6IBG - chains A and B of the 3 polymer chains in the assembly; structure by X-ray diffraction, 1.95 A resolution.

== Chain A (and B) ==
Protein: Portal protein
Organism: Thermus virus P23-45
Notes: chain B of this document is another copy of the same molecule, construct and numbering; everything in this record applies to it too
UniProtKB: A7XXB9 (PORTL_BP234); residue numbers follow UniProt; this construct covers 1-438
Sequence (446 residues; numbered 1 to 446; the number before each row is that of its first residue):
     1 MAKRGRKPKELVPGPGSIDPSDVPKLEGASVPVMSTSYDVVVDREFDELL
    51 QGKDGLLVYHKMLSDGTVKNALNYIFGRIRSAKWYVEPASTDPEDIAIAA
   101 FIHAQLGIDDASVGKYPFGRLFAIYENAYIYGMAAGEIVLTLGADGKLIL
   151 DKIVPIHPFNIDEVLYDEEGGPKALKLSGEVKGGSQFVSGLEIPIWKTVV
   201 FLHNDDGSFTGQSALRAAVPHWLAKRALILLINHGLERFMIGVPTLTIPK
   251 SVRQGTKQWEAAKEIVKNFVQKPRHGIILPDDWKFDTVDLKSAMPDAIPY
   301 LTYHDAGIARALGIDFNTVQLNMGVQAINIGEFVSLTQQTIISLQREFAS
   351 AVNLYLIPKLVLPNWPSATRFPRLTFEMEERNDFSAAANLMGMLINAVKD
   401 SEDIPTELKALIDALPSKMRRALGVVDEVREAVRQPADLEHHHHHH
Unresolved in the structure: 1-25, 438-446
Differences from the reference sequence: conflict Ser189 (Asn in A7XXB9), Ile328 (Val in A7XXB9), Ser367 (Gly in A7XXB9); expression tag (439-446)

== Chain A / chain B interface ==
Contacting residue pairs (210; chain A residue first):
  Leu26(A) - Leu140(B)
  Leu26(A) - Thr141(B)
  Leu26(A) - Leu148(B)  hydrophobic
  Gly28(A) - Val139(B)
  Ala29(A) - Glu137(B)
  Ala29(A) - Val139(B)  hydrophobic
  Ala29(A) - Lys152(B)
  Ala29(A) - Val154(B)  hydrophobic
  Ser30(A) - Glu137(B)  hydrogen bond
  Ser30(A) - Leu191(B)
  Ser30(A) - Ile193(B)
  Val31(A) - Glu137(B)  hydrogen bond (backbone-side chain)
  Val31(A) - Val154(B)
  Val31(A) - Leu177(B)  hydrophobic
  Val31(A) - Ile193(B)  hydrophobic
  Val33(A) - Val181(B)
  Val33(A) - Lys182(B)  hydrogen bond (backbone-backbone)
  Met34(A) - Asn160(B)
  Met34(A) - Gly179(B)
  Met34(A) - Glu180(B)
  Met34(A) - Lys182(B)
  Ser35(A) - Asn160(B)  hydrogen bond (backbone-side chain)
  Ser35(A) - Glu180(B)  hydrogen bond (backbone-backbone)
  Ser35(A) - Lys182(B)
  Thr36(A) - His157(B)
  Thr36(A) - Phe159(B)
  Tyr38(A) - Lys53(B)
  Tyr38(A) - Asp54(B)
  Tyr38(A) - Leu57(B)  hydrophobic
  Tyr38(A) - Phe159(B)  hydrophobic
  Asp39(A) - Leu57(B)
  Val41(A) - Leu57(B)  hydrophobic
  Val41(A) - His60(B)
  Val41(A) - Phe159(B)  hydrophobic
  Asp43(A) - Lys182(B)
  Arg44(A) - His60(B)  hydrogen bond (backbone-side chain)
  Phe46(A) - His60(B)
  Phe46(A) - Lys61(B)
  Phe46(A) - Ser64(B)
  Glu87(A) - Asp109(B)
  Thr91(A) - Arg434(B)  hydrogen bond (side chain-backbone)
  Thr91(A) - Pro436(B)
  Tyr166(A) - Lys182(B)  hydrogen bond
  Tyr166(A) - Gly183(B)
  Glu168(A) - Val181(B)
  Glu169(A) - Val181(B)
  Gly170(A) - Val181(B)
  Gly170(A) - Lys182(B)
  Asp205(A) - Arg120(B)
  Asp206(A) - Asn127(B)  hydrogen bond (backbone-side chain)
  Asp206(A) - His157(B)
  Gly207(A) - Pro155(B)
  Ser208(A) - Lys182(B)  hydrogen bond (backbone-side chain)
  Phe209(A) - Lys182(B)  hydrogen bond (backbone-side chain)
  Thr210(A) - Lys182(B)  hydrogen bond
  Arg216(A) - Ser64(B)
  Ala217(A) - Ser64(B)
  Ala217(A) - Gly66(B)
  Ala217(A) - Lys69(B)
  Leu228(A) - Leu236(B)  hydrophobic
  Leu231(A) - Met240(B)  hydrophobic
  Gly235(A) - Met240(B)
  Glu237(A) - Arg274(B)  salt bridge
  Arg238(A) - Met240(B)
  Arg238(A) - Ile241(B)
  Arg238(A) - Phe269(B)  hydrogen bond (side chain-backbone)
  Arg238(A) - Val270(B)  hydrogen bond (side chain-backbone)
  Arg238(A) - Pro273(B)
  Phe239(A) - Met240(B)
  Val243(A) - Pro273(B)
  Pro244(A) - Gly276(B)
  Pro244(A) - Ile277(B)  hydrogen bond (backbone-backbone)
  Thr245(A) - Ile277(B)
  Leu246(A) - Ile277(B)  hydrogen bond (backbone-backbone)
  Leu246(A) - Ile278(B)
  Leu246(A) - Leu279(B)  hydrogen bond (backbone-backbone)
  Thr247(A) - Leu279(B)
  Thr247(A) - Pro280(B)
  Thr247(A) - Asp281(B)
  Ile248(A) - Ile278(B)  hydrophobic
  Ile248(A) - Leu279(B)  hydrogen bond (backbone-backbone)
  Ile248(A) - Pro280(B)
  Ile248(A) - Asp281(B)  hydrogen bond (backbone-backbone)
  Pro249(A) - Asp281(B)
  Lys250(A) - Asp281(B)  salt bridge
  Lys250(A) - Asp282(B)
  Gln254(A) - Lys257(B)  hydrogen bond
  Trp259(A) - Ile278(B)  hydrophobic
  Lys263(A) - Ile278(B)
  Val266(A) - His275(B)
  Val266(A) - Gly276(B)
  Val270(A) - Arg274(B)
  Val288(A) - Phe285(B)  hydrophobic
  Val288(A) - Thr287(B)
  Asp289(A) - Thr287(B)  hydrogen bond (backbone-side chain)
  Lys291(A) - Asp286(B)  salt bridge
  Lys291(A) - Thr287(B)  hydrogen bond (side chain-backbone)
  Lys291(A) - Asp289(B)
  Met294(A) - Met240(B)  hydrophobic
  Pro295(A) - Phe239(B)
  Tyr300(A) - Ile229(B)
  Tyr300(A) - Ile232(B)  hydrophobic
  Tyr300(A) - Asn233(B)  hydrogen bond
  Tyr300(A) - Ile298(B)  hydrophobic
  Tyr300(A) - Leu301(B)  hydrophobic
  Tyr303(A) - Leu301(B)  hydrophobic
  Tyr303(A) - Asp305(B)  hydrogen bond
  Arg310(A) - Asn70(B)  hydrogen bond (backbone-side chain)
  Arg310(A) - Thr318(B)
  Arg310(A) - Val319(B)
  Arg310(A) - Leu321(B)
  Ala311(A) - Gly66(B)
  Ala311(A) - Lys69(B)
  Leu312(A) - Asn73(B)
  Gly313(A) - Asn70(B)
  Gly313(A) - Asn73(B)
  Ile314(A) - Asn70(B)
  Ile314(A) - Leu321(B)
  Asp315(A) - Asn70(B)  hydrogen bond
  Asp315(A) - Leu321(B)
  Phe316(A) - Asn322(B)
  Asn317(A) - Asn322(B)  hydrogen bond (backbone-side chain)
  Asn317(A) - Met323(B)
  Gln320(A) - Met323(B)
  Met323(A) - Met323(B)
  Val325(A) - Met323(B)
  Val325(A) - Gly324(B)  hydrogen bond (backbone-backbone)
  Val325(A) - Val325(B)  hydrophobic
  Gln326(A) - Asn322(B)  hydrogen bond
  Gln326(A) - Met323(B)
  Gln326(A) - Gly324(B)
  Ala327(A) - Asn322(B)  hydrogen bond (backbone-backbone)
  Ala327(A) - Gly324(B)
  Ala327(A) - Gln326(B)
  Asn329(A) - Ile330(B)
  Ile330(A) - Asn322(B)
  Glu332(A) - Ile330(B)
  Glu332(A) - Val334(B)
  Phe333(A) - Leu321(B)
  Phe333(A) - Asn322(B)
  Phe333(A) - Ile330(B)  hydrophobic
  Leu336(A) - Tyr74(B)  hydrophobic
  Leu336(A) - Phe316(B)  hydrophobic
  Leu336(A) - Val334(B)  hydrophobic
  Gln339(A) - Gly77(B)
  Gln339(A) - Arg78(B)  hydrogen bond (side chain-backbone)
  Gln339(A) - Ser81(B)  hydrogen bond
  Thr340(A) - Asn73(B)
  Ser343(A) - Gly77(B)
  Arg346(A) - Arg80(B)
  Arg346(A) - Ser81(B)  hydrogen bond
  Arg346(A) - Ala111(B)  hydrogen bond (side chain-backbone)
  Arg346(A) - Ser112(B)
  Ser350(A) - Tyr116(B)
  Asn353(A) - Val113(B)
  Leu354(A) - Tyr116(B)  hydrophobic
  Arg373(A) - Gly107(B)
  Arg373(A) - Gly114(B)
  Arg373(A) - Lys115(B)
  Thr375(A) - Ala111(B)
  Thr375(A) - Val113(B)
  Phe376(A) - Ala111(B)
  Phe376(A) - Val113(B)  hydrophobic
  Met378(A) - Ser81(B)
  Met378(A) - Lys83(B)
  Met378(A) - Ala111(B)  hydrophobic
  Glu380(A) - Ser81(B)
  Glu380(A) - Lys83(B)  salt bridge
  Arg381(A) - Asn382(B)  hydrogen bond
  Asp383(A) - Phe384(B)
  Ala386(A) - Phe384(B)  hydrophobic
  Ala387(A) - Phe384(B)
  Leu390(A) - Ala388(B)
  Leu390(A) - Met391(B)  hydrophobic
  Met393(A) - Ala388(B)
  Met393(A) - Gly392(B)
  Leu394(A) - Ile395(B)  hydrophobic
  Ala397(A) - Ile395(B)  hydrophobic
  Ala397(A) - Lys399(B)
  Leu411(A) - Ile395(B)  hydrophobic
  Leu411(A) - Ile404(B)  hydrophobic
  Asp413(A) - Arg430(B)  salt bridge
  Asp413(A) - Arg434(B)  salt bridge
  Ala414(A) - Pro405(B)  hydrophobic
  Leu415(A) - Ile395(B)  hydrophobic
  Pro416(A) - Met391(B)
  Pro416(A) - Ile412(B)  hydrophobic
  Pro416(A) - Leu423(B)
  Pro416(A) - Gly424(B)
  Pro416(A) - Val425(B)
  Ser417(A) - Glu377(B)  hydrogen bond
  Ser417(A) - Gly424(B)
  Ser417(A) - Val425(B)  hydrogen bond (side chain-backbone)
  Lys418(A) - Glu377(B)
  Lys418(A) - Arg421(B)  hydrogen bond (side chain-backbone)
  Lys418(A) - Ala422(B)  hydrogen bond (side chain-backbone)
  Lys418(A) - Leu423(B)
  Lys418(A) - Gly424(B)
  Met419(A) - Phe384(B)  hydrophobic
  Met419(A) - Ala387(B)  hydrophobic
  Met419(A) - Ala388(B)
  Met419(A) - Met391(B)  hydrophobic
  Met419(A) - Ala422(B)
  Met419(A) - Leu423(B)
  Arg420(A) - Asp110(B)  salt bridge
  Arg420(A) - Arg430(B)
  Arg421(A) - Lys83(B)
  Arg421(A) - Glu377(B)  salt bridge
  Ala422(A) - Phe384(B)  hydrophobic
  Glu428(A) - Arg434(B)  salt bridge
Other interface residues (no listed pair), chain A (125 interface residues in all): Glu27, Pro32, Ser37, Asp92, Asp167, Asn204, Gln212, Pro220, Ile232, Ile241, Ala262, Leu290, Ala297, His304, Leu321, Ile342, Ala349, Thr369, Leu374, Ala410
Other interface residues (no listed pair), chain B (125 interface residues in all): Leu63, Asp65, Ala123, Leu142, Ala144, Ile156, Ser178, Ser185, Gln186, Val188, Lys197, Lys225, Glu237, Thr302, Ser385, Asn389, Leu408, Lys409, Val426, Gln435, Ala437

== In short ==
The chain A/chain B interface involves 125 residues from each chain, with 39 hydrogen bonds and 9 salt
bridges. Polar pairs include Glu237(A)-Arg274(B), Lys250(A)-Asp281(B) and Lys291(A)-Asp286(B).
Chain A and chain B are both Portal protein (Thermus virus P23-45); the structure, Bacteriophage G20c portal
protein crystal structure for construct with intact N-terminus, was determined by X-ray diffraction (same
publication as 6IBC and 6I9E).
